PDB entry 7F59 | electron microscopy, 4.20 A resolution (low resolution: residue-level contacts below are approximate; hydrogen-bond / salt-bridge calls are withheld) | chains D and E of the 5 polymer chains in the assembly

# Chain D
Name: Glutamate receptor ionotropic, kainate 2
Source organism: Rattus norvegicus
UniProtKB: P42260 (GRIK2_RAT); residue numbers follow UniProt; this construct covers 1-908
Sequence (908 residues; each row starts with the number of its first residue):
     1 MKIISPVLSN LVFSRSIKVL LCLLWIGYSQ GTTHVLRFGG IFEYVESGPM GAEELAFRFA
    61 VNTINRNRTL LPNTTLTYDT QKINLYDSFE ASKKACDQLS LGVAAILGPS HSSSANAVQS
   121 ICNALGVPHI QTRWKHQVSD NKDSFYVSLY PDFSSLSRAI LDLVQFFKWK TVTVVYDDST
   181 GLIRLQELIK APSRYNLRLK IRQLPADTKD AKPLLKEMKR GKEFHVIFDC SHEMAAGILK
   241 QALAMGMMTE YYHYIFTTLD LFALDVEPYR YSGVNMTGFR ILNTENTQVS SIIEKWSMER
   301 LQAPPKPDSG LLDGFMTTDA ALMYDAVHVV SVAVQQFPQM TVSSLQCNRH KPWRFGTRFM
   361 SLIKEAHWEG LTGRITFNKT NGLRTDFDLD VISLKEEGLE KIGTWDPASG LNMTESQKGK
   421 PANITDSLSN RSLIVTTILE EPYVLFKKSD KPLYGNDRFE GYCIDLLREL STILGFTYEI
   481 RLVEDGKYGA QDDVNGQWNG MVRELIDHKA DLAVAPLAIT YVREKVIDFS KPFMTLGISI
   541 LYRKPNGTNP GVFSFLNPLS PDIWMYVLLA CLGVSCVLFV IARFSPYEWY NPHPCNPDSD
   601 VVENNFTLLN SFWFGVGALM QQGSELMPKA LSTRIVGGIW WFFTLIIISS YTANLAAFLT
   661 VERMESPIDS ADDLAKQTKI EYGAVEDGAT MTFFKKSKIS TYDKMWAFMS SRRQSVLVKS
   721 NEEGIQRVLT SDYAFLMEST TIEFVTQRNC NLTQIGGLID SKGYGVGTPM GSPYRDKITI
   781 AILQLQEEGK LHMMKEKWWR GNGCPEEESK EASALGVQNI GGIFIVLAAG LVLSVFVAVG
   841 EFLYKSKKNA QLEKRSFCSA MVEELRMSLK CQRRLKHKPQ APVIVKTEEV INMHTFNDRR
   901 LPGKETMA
Not modelled in the structure: 1-32, 851-908
Disulfides: Cys96-Cys347
Glycans and other covalent adducts: N-acetylglucosamine (NAG) linked to Asn275, Asn412, Asn546; glycan linked to Asn378
Sequence notes: engineered mutation Leu107 (Phe in P42260); variant Val567 (Ile in P42260), Cys571 (Tyr in P42260)
Small-molecule neighbours: phosphatidylglycerol (PGT; (1S)-2-{[{[(2R)-2,3-dihydroxypropyl]oxy}(hydroxy)phosphoryl]oxy}-1-[(palmitoyloxy)methyl]ethyl stearate): Val817, Gln818, Phe824, Leu827
UniProt features mapped onto this chain:
  - binding site (L-glutamate): Pro516, Ala518, Arg523, Ala689, Thr690, Glu738
  - modified residue (Phosphoserine): Ser846, Ser868
  - glycosylation (N-linked (GlcNAc...) asparagine): Asn67, Asn73, Asn275, Asn378, Asn412, Asn423, Asn430, Asn546, Asn751
  - cross-link: Lys886 (Glycyl lysine isopeptide (Lys-Gly) (interchain with G-Cter in SUMO1))
  - natural variant: Cys571 (Y571C: In RNA edited version; this construct carries the variant), Gln621 (Q621R: In RNA edited version)
  - mutagenesis: Asn751 (N751Q: Loss of glycosylation), Val883 (V883A: Abolishes interaction with KLHL17. Abolishes actinfilin-mediated degradation), Ile884 (I884A: Abolishes interaction with KLHL17. Abolishes actinfilin-mediated degradation), Lys886 (K886R: Abolishes sumoylation. Loss of kainate-mediated endocytosis)
Reported in the primary citation:
  - specificity-determining residues: Arg220 (by similarity / conservation)

# Chain E
Name: Neuropilin and tolloid-like protein 2
Source organism: Rattus norvegicus
UniProtKB: C6K2K4 (NETO2_RAT); residue numbers follow UniProt; this construct covers 1-525
Sequence (525 residues; row label = number of the first residue in the row):
     1 MALEQLCAVL KVLLITVLVV EGIAVAQKTQ DGQNIGIKHV PATQCGIWVR TSNGGHFASP
    61 NYPDSYPPNK ECIYILEAAP RQRIELTFDE RYYIEPSFEC RFDHLEVRDG PFGFSPLIDR
   121 YCGMKSPALI RSTGRFMWIK FSSDEELEGL GFRAKYSFIP DPDFTYLGGI LNPIPDCQFE
   181 LSGADGIVRS SQVEQEEKTK PGQAVDCIWT IKATPKAKIY LRFLDYQMEH SNECKRNFVA
   241 VYDGSSAIEN LKAKFCSTVA NDVMLKTGVG VIRMWADEGS RLSRFRMLFT SFVEPPCTSS
   301 TFFCHSNMCI NNSLVCNGVQ NCAYPWDENH CKEKKKAGLF EQITKTHGTI IGVTSGIVLV
   361 LLIISILVQV KQPRKKVMAC KTAFNKTGFQ EVFDPPHYEL FSLREKEISA DLADLSEELD
   421 NYQKLRRSST ASRCIHDHHC GSQASSVKQS RTNLSSMELP FRNDFAQPQP MKTFNSTFKK
   481 SSYTFKQTHD CPEQALEDRV MEEIPCEIYV RGRDDSAQAS ISIDF
Not modelled in the structure: 1-44, 160-176, 333-338, 377-525
Disulfides: Cys45-Cys72, Cys177-Cys207, Cys234-Cys256, Cys297-Cys309, Cys304-Cys322, Cys316-Cys331

# Interface between chain D and chain E
Contacting residue pairs - 14 pairs, chain D then chain E:
  Phe446(D) - Asn232(E)
  Lys447(D) - Thr258(E)
  Lys448(D) - Thr258(E)
  Ser449(D) - Ser257(E)
  Ser449(D) - Thr258(E)
  Ser449(D) - Val259(E)
  Asp450(D) - Cys256(E)
  Asp450(D) - Ser257(E)
  Asp450(D) - Val259(E)
  Asp450(D) - Asn261(E)
  Lys451(D) - Cys256(E)
  Lys451(D) - Ser257(E)
  Pro452(D) - Cys256(E)
  Arg458(D) - Asn232(E)
Interface residues without a listed pair, chain D (9 interface residues in all): Tyr454
Interface residues without a listed pair, chain E (8 interface residues in all): Glu233, Lys235
Interface features reported in the paper:
  - interface residues, chain D: Lys448(D)

# In short
9 residues of chain D and 8 residues of chain E are in contact. Chain D binds phosphatidylglycerol.
N-acetylglucosamine is covalently linked to Asn275(D), Asn412(D) and Asn546(D). Curated annotation (UniProt)
lists 6 L-glutamate-binding residues and 4 mutagenesis sites on chain D. The paper reports the interface
residue Lys448(D); the specificity determinant Arg220(D).
Here chain D is Glutamate receptor ionotropic, kainate 2 and chain E is Neuropilin and tolloid-like protein 2,
both from Rattus norvegicus. Entry 7F59 (DNQX-bound GluK2-1xNeto2 complex) was determined by electron
microscopy (same publication as 7F56, 7F57, 7F5A and 7F5B).
